PDB entry 8PSZ | electron microscopy, 2.42 A resolution | chains A and V of the 7 polymer chains in the assembly

Chain A:
Molecule: Polymerase acidic protein (PA-like)
Source organism: Tilapia lake virus
UniProtKB: A0A142I7Z3 (A0A142I7Z3_9VIRU); numbering as in UniProt (aligned over 1-419)
Sequence (419 residues; each row starts with the number of its first residue):
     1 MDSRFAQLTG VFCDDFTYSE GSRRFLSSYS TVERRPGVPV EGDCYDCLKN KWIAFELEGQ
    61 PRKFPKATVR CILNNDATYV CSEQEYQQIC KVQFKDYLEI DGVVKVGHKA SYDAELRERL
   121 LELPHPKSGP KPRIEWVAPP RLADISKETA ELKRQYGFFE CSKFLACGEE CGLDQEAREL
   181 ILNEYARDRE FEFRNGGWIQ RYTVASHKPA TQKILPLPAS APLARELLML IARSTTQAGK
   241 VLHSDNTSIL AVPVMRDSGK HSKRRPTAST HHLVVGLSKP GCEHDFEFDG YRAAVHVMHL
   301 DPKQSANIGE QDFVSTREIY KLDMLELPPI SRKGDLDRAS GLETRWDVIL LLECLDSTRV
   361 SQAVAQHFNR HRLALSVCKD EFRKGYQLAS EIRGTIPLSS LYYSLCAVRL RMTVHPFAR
Not modelled in the structure: 418-419
Metal / ion sites: Zn2+: Cys-161, Cys-282, His-284, His-296

Chain V:
Molecule: 5' vRNA end - vRNA loop
Sequence (40 nucleotides; row label = number of the first residue in the row):
     1 GCAAAUCUUU CUCACGUCCU GACUUGUGAG UAAAAUUUGG
Not modelled in the structure: 1-2, 16-40

Chain A / chain V interface:
Residue-residue contacts (50; chain A residue first):
  Gln-200(A) / A3(V)  sugar contact
  Tyr-202(A) / A3(V)  base contact
  Tyr-202(A) / U9(V)  stacking on the base
  Tyr-202(A) / U10(V)  hydrogen bond to the phosphate
  Val-204(A) / A3(V)  hydrogen bond to the base
  Ala-205(A) / A3(V)  base contact
  Ala-205(A) / A4(V)  base contact
  Ala-205(A) / U8(V)  base contact
  Ala-205(A) / U9(V)  base contact
  Ser-206(A) / U6(V)  hydrogen bond to the base
  His-207(A) / U6(V)  hydrogen bond to the base
  His-207(A) / C7(V)  stacking on the base
  His-207(A) / U8(V)  base contact
  Lys-208(A) / U6(V)  hydrogen bond to the base
  Pro-209(A) / U6(V)  phosphate contact
  Ala-210(A) / A4(V)  sugar contact
  Ala-210(A) / A5(V)  sugar contact
  Ala-210(A) / U6(V)  hydrogen bond to the phosphate
  Val-254(A) / A3(V)  base contact
  Val-254(A) / U9(V)  hydrogen bond to the sugar
  Val-254(A) / U10(V)  phosphate contact
  Met-255(A) / U10(V)  phosphate contact
  Arg-256(A) / U10(V)  phosphate contact
  His-261(A) / C11(V)  hydrogen bond to the base
  Ser-262(A) / C11(V)  base contact
  Lys-263(A) / U10(V)  salt bridge to the phosphate
  Lys-263(A) / C11(V)  salt bridge to the phosphate
  Thr-267(A) / C11(V)  hydrogen bond to the phosphate
  Ser-269(A) / U9(V)  sugar contact
  Ser-269(A) / U10(V)  phosphate contact
  Ser-269(A) / C11(V)  hydrogen bond to the phosphate
  Thr-270(A) / U9(V)  phosphate contact
  Thr-270(A) / U10(V)  hydrogen bond to the phosphate
  His-271(A) / U8(V)  hydrogen bond to the sugar
  His-271(A) / U9(V)  hydrogen bond to the sugar
  Met-298(A) / A5(V)  base contact
  His-299(A) / A4(V)  hydrogen bond to the base
  His-299(A) / A5(V)  hydrogen bond to the phosphate
  His-299(A) / U9(V)  base contact
  Leu-300(A) / A5(V)  base contact
  Gln-304(A) / A5(V)  base contact
  Ile-308(A) / A5(V)  base contact
  Leu-355(A) / A5(V)  hydrogen bond to the base
  Asp-356(A) / A5(V)  base contact
  Ser-357(A) / A5(V)  hydrogen bond to the base
  Arg-393(A) / U6(V)  salt bridge to the phosphate
  Arg-393(A) / C7(V)  salt bridge to the phosphate
  Gly-394(A) / A5(V)  sugar contact
  Ile-396(A) / A5(V)  base contact
  Pro-397(A) / A5(V)  base contact
Interface residues without a listed pair, chain A (35 interface residues in all): Leu-273, Val-297, Thr-358, Thr-395

Overview:
35 residues of chain A and 9 residues of chain V are in contact, with 17 hydrogen bonds, 4 salt bridges and 2
aromatic stacking contacts. Among the polar pairs are Val-204(A)/A3(V), Ser-206(A)/U6(V) and His-207(A)/U6(V).
Cys-161(A), Cys-282(A), His-284(A) and His-296(A) form the Zn2+ site.
Chain A is Polymerase acidic protein (PA-like) (Tilapia lake virus) and chain V is 5' vRNA end - vRNA loop;
the structure, Tilapia Lake Virus polymerase in vRNA elongation state with additional mode B promoter
(transcriptase conformation), was determined by electron microscopy (same publication as 8PSN, 8PSO, 8PSQ,
8PSS, 8PSU, 8PSX and 6 further entries).
